Entry 9FG9 (electron microscopy, 2.70 A resolution); this record covers chains C and D of the 5 polymer chains in the assembly.

Chain C:
Name: Gamma-aminobutyric acid receptor subunit gamma-2
From: Homo sapiens
UniProtKB: P18507 (GBRG2_HUMAN), isoform P18507-2; residues -38 to 436 here correspond to UniProt positions 1-475 (UniProt number = residue number + 39)
Sequence (495 residues; numbered -38 to 456; the number before each row is that of its first residue; numbers below 1 keep their minus sign (Met-38 is residue -38)):
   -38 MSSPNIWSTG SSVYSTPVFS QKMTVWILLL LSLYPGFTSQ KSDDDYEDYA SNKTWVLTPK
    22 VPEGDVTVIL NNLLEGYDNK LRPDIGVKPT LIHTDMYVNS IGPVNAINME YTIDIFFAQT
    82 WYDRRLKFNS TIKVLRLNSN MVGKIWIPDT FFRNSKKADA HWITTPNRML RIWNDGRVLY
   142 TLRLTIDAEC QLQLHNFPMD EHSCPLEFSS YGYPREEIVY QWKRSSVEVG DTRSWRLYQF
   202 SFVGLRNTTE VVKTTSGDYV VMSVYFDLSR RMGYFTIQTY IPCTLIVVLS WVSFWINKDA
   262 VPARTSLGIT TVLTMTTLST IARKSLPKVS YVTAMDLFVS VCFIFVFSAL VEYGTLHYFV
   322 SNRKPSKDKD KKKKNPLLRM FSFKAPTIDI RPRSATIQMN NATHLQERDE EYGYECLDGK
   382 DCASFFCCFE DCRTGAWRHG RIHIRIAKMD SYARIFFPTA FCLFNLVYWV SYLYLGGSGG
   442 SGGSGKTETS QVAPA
Not modelled in the structure: -38 to 24, 325-405, 438-456
Sequence notes: expression tag (437-456)
Disulfides: Cys151-Cys165
Glycans and other covalent adducts: N-acetylglucosamine (NAG) linked to Asn208

Chain D:
Name: Gamma-aminobutyric acid receptor subunit alpha-1
From: Homo sapiens
UniProtKB: P14867 (GBRA1_HUMAN); residues 1-429 here correspond to UniProt positions 28-456 (UniProt number = residue number + 27)
Sequence (464 residues; row label = number of the first residue in the row; numbers below 1 keep their minus sign (Met-34 is residue -34)):
   -34 MKKSPGLSDY LWAWTLFLST LTGRSYGDYK DDDDKQPSLQ DELKDNTTVF TRILDRLLDG
    26 YDNRLRPGLG ERVTEVKTDI FVTSFGPVSD HDMEYTIDVF FRQSWKDERL KFKGPMTVLR
    86 LNNLMASKIW TPDTFFHNGK KSVAHNMTMP NKLLRITEDG TLLYTMRLTV RAECPMHLED
   146 FPMDAHACPL KFGSYAYTRA EVVYEWTREP ARSVVVAEDG SRLNQYDLLG QTVDSGIVQS
   206 STGEYVVMTT HFHLKRKIGY FVIQTYLPCI MTVILSQVSF WLNRESVPAR TVFGVTTVLT
   266 MTTLSISARN SLPKVAYATA MDWFIAVCYA FVFSALIEFA TVNYFTKRGY AWDGKSVVPE
   326 KPKKVKDPLI KKNNTYAPTA TSYTPNLARG DPGLATIAKS ATIEPKEVKP ETKPPEPKKT
   386 FNSVSKIDRL SRIAFPLLFG IFNLVYWATY LNREPQLKAP TPHQ
Not modelled in the structure: -34 to 11, 326-383, 419-429
Sequence notes: initiating methionine (-34); expression tag (-33 to 0)
Disulfides: Cys139-Cys153
Glycans and other covalent adducts: N-acetylglucosamine (NAG) linked to Asn111
Residues lining bound ligands:
  - gamma-amino-butanoic acid (ABU): Phe65, Arg67, Leu118, Thr130
  - LBN (1-palmitoyl-2-oleoyl-sn-glycero-3-phosphocholine): Ile223, Gly224, Val227, Ile228, Leu232, Ile235, Ile239, Gln242, Trp246, Pro401, Phe404, Gly405, Asn408, Trp412, Leu416
  - PIO ([(2R)-2-octanoyloxy-3-[oxidanyl-[(1R,2R,3S,4R,5R,6S)-2,3,6-tris(oxidanyl)-4,5-diphosphonooxy-cyclohexyl]oxy-phosphoryl]oxy-propyl] octanoate): Arg249, Ile302, Thr306, Phe310, Lys312, Arg313, Asn387, Ser388, Val389, Ser390, Lys391, Ile392, Leu395
  - Etomidate (V8D): Ile228, Gln229, Leu232, Pro233, Met236

Interface between chain C and chain D:
Residue-residue contacts (83; chain C residue first):
  Val27(C) - Leu30(D)  hydrophobic
  Val27(C) - Leu34(D)  hydrophobic
  Thr28(C) - Asp27(D)  hydrogen bond
  Thr28(C) - Leu30(D)
  Leu31(C) - Arg29(D)
  Leu31(C) - Leu30(D)  hydrophobic
  Asn32(C) - Arg29(D)  hydrogen bond
  Ser61(C) - Glu138(D)  hydrogen bond
  Phe77(C) - Phe100(D)  hydrophobic
  Phe77(C) - Tyr160(D)  hydrophobic
  Arg97(C) - Thr163(D)
  Arg97(C) - Glu166(D)  salt bridge
  Leu98(C) - Ala161(D)
  Asn99(C) - Tyr162(D)
  Asn101(C) - Asn28(D)
  Met102(C) - Arg29(D)
  Asp120(C) - Lys106(D)
  Ile124(C) - Thr99(D)
  Ile124(C) - Phe100(D)
  Ile124(C) - Ser107(D)
  Ile124(C) - Ala109(D)
  Ile124(C) - Leu133(D)  hydrophobic
  Thr125(C) - Thr99(D)  hydrogen bond (backbone-backbone)
  Thr125(C) - Met131(D)
  Thr125(C) - Leu133(D)
  Thr126(C) - Pro97(D)
  Thr126(C) - Asp98(D)
  Asn128(C) - Phe100(D)
  Asn128(C) - Tyr160(D)
  Arg129(C) - Tyr160(D)
  Met130(C) - Tyr160(D)  hydrophobic
  Met130(C) - Thr207(D)
  Met130(C) - Tyr210(D)
  Arg132(C) - Ala161(D)  hydrogen bond (side chain-backbone)
  Arg132(C) - Thr163(D)
  Arg132(C) - Thr207(D)  hydrogen bond (side chain-backbone)
  Arg132(C) - Tyr210(D)  hydrogen bond
  Thr142(C) - Tyr160(D)
  Leu143(C) - Tyr160(D)  hydrogen bond (backbone-side chain)
  Arg144(C) - Phe100(D)
  Arg144(C) - Phe101(D)  hydrogen bond (side chain-backbone)
  Arg144(C) - His102(D)  hydrogen bond (side chain-backbone)
  Arg144(C) - Gly104(D)
  Arg144(C) - Tyr160(D)  hydrogen bond (backbone-side chain)
  Arg197(C) - His56(D)
  Arg197(C) - Asp57(D)  salt bridge
  Arg197(C) - Lys105(D)
  Arg197(C) - Glu138(D)  salt bridge
  Tyr199(C) - His56(D)  hydrogen bond (side chain-backbone)
  Tyr199(C) - Asp57(D)
  Tyr199(C) - Met58(D)
  Tyr199(C) - Pro278(D)  hydrophobic
  Tyr199(C) - Lys279(D)
  Gln200(C) - Lys279(D)
  Arg232(C) - Ala281(D)
  Gly234(C) - Ala281(D)
  Tyr235(C) - Lys279(D)
  Tyr235(C) - Val280(D)
  Tyr235(C) - Ala281(D)
  Ile238(C) - Asp287(D)
  Gln239(C) - Ile271(D)
  Leu246(C) - Tyr294(D)  hydrophobic
  Leu246(C) - Phe298(D)
  Ile247(C) - Leu264(D)  hydrophobic
  Ile247(C) - Thr267(D)
  Leu250(C) - Val263(D)  hydrophobic
  Leu250(C) - Leu264(D)  hydrophobic
  Leu250(C) - Phe298(D)
  Leu250(C) - Leu301(D)  hydrophobic
  Trp256(C) - Asn308(D)
  Ile257(C) - Asn308(D)
  Asn258(C) - Asn308(D)  hydrogen bond (backbone-side chain)
  Ala261(C) - Val252(D)  hydrophobic
  Ala264(C) - Val252(D)  hydrophobic
  Ala264(C) - Thr256(D)
  Leu268(C) - Val260(D)  hydrophobic
  Thr271(C) - Val260(D)
  Thr271(C) - Leu264(D)
  Thr275(C) - Leu264(D)
  Leu279(C) - Thr267(D)
  Leu279(C) - Ile271(D)  hydrophobic
  Ile282(C) - Ile271(D)  hydrophobic
  Ser286(C) - Lys279(D)
Interface residues without a listed pair, chain C (53 interface residues in all): Leu35, His122, Leu140, Ser195, Pro243, Val249, Val253, Pro263, Arg415
Interface residues without a listed pair, chain D (57 interface residues in all): Asp55, Phe66, Trp95, Thr96, Val108, Pro140, Pro253, Arg274, Tyr282, Ala283, Ala305, Tyr309

Overview:
53 residues of chain C and 57 residues of chain D are in contact; the contacts include 13 hydrogen bonds and 3
salt bridges. Among the polar pairs are Arg97(C)-Glu166(D), Arg197(C)-Asp57(D) and Arg197(C)-Glu138(D). Chain
D binds compound PIO, compound LBN, gamma-amino-butanoic acid and Etomidate.
Chain C is Gamma-aminobutyric acid receptor subunit gamma-2 and chain D is Gamma-aminobutyric acid receptor
subunit alpha-1, both from Homo sapiens; the structure, Cryo-EM structure of the full-length alpha1beta3gamma2
GABA(A) receptor in complex with GABA and Etomidate in the ..., was determined by electron microscopy.
